Entry 5BSF (X-ray diffraction, 1.85 A resolution); this record covers chains G and H of the 10 polymer chains in the assembly.

[Chain G (and H)]
Molecule: Pyrroline-5-carboxylate reductase
Organism: Medicago truncatula
Notes: EC 1.5.1.2; chain H of this document is another copy of the same molecule, construct and numbering; everything in this record applies to it too
UniProt: G7KRM5 (G7KRM5_MEDTR); residue numbers follow UniProt; this construct covers 1-274
Chain sequence (277 residues; each row starts with the number of its first residue; numbers below 1 keep their minus sign (Ser-2 is residue -2)):
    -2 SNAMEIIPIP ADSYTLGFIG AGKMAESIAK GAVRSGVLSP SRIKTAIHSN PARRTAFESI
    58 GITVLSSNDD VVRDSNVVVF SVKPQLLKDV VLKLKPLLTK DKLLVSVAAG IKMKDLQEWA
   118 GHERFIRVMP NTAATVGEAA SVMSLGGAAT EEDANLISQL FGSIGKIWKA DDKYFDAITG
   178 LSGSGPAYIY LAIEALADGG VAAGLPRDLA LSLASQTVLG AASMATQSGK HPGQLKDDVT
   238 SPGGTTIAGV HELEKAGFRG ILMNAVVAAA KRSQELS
Unresolved in the structure: -2 to 6 (chain H: -2 to 2)
Differences from the reference sequence: expression tag (-2 to 0)
Residues lining bound ligands:
  - MPO (3[N-morpholino]propane sulfonic acid), molecule 1: Lys80, Pro81, Gln82, Ala106, Met126, Thr176, Gly180, Ser181
  - MPO, molecule 2: Ser238, Thr242, Thr243
  - NAD (nicotinamide-adenine-dinucleotide): Ile16, Gly17, Ala18, Gly19, Lys20, Met21, His45, Asn47, Arg50, Asn65, Ser78, Val79, Lys80, Pro81, Leu83, Val87, Val104, Ala105, Ala106, Met126, Pro127, Asn128, Thr129
What the authors report for this chain:
  - binding site for NAD: Gly17 to Ala22, Ala43, His45, Asn65, Val79, Lys80, Leu83, Val87, Ala106, Thr129
  - specificity-determining residues: His45 (by similarity / conservation)

[Interface between chain G and chain H]
Residue-residue contacts (199; chain G residue first):
  Thr129(G) - Met221(H)
  Thr129(G) - Val236(H)
  Ala130(G) - Gly217(H)
  Ala130(G) - Met221(H)  hydrophobic
  Thr132(G) - Met221(H)
  Val133(G) - Ser220(H)
  Val133(G) - Met221(H)  hydrophobic
  Val133(G) - Gln224(H)
  Glu135(G) - Gln213(H)  hydrogen bond
  Glu135(G) - Leu216(H)
  Glu135(G) - Gly217(H)
  Glu135(G) - Ser220(H)
  Ala136(G) - Gln213(H)
  Ala137(G) - Gln213(H)
  Ala137(G) - Thr214(H)
  Val139(G) - Leu210(H)  hydrophobic
  Lys163(G) - Gln213(H)
  Trp165(G) - Leu206(H)  hydrophobic
  Trp165(G) - Ser209(H)
  Trp165(G) - Leu210(H)  hydrophobic
  Trp165(G) - Gln213(H)
  Ala167(G) - Leu206(H)  hydrophobic
  Tyr171(G) - Gly201(H)
  Tyr171(G) - Leu202(H)
  Tyr171(G) - Pro203(H)
  Ala174(G) - Ala200(H)
  Ala174(G) - Leu202(H)  hydrophobic
  Ile175(G) - Leu202(H)  hydrophobic
  Ile175(G) - Leu210(H)  hydrophobic
  Thr176(G) - Thr242(H)
  Leu178(G) - Leu193(H)
  Leu178(G) - Leu202(H)  hydrophobic
  Leu178(G) - Ala207(H)
  Leu178(G) - Leu210(H)  hydrophobic
  Leu178(G) - Thr214(H)
  Ser179(G) - Leu210(H)
  Ser179(G) - Thr214(H)
  Ser181(G) - Thr242(H)  hydrogen bond
  Ser181(G) - Thr243(H)  hydrogen bond
  Gly182(G) - Thr214(H)
  Pro183(G) - Thr214(H)
  Pro183(G) - Ala218(H)  hydrophobic
  Ala184(G) - Val236(H)  hydrophobic
  Ala184(G) - Thr243(H)
  Ala184(G) - Val247(H)  hydrophobic
  Tyr185(G) - Leu193(H)  hydrophobic
  Tyr185(G) - Gly246(H)
  Tyr185(G) - Val247(H)
  Tyr185(G) - Leu250(H)  hydrophobic
  Tyr185(G) - Phe255(H)
  Ile186(G) - Val215(H)  hydrophobic
  Ile186(G) - Ala218(H)  hydrophobic
  Tyr187(G) - Ala218(H)
  Tyr187(G) - Met221(H)
  Tyr187(G) - Pro229(H)
  Tyr187(G) - Leu232(H)
  Tyr187(G) - Lys233(H)
  Leu188(G) - Lys233(H)
  Leu188(G) - Glu251(H)
  Leu188(G) - Arg256(H)
  Ala189(G) - Phe255(H)
  Ala189(G) - Leu259(H)  hydrophobic
  Ile190(G) - Ala222(H)  hydrophobic
  Glu191(G) - His228(H)
  Glu191(G) - Pro229(H)
  Glu191(G) - Arg256(H)  salt bridge
  Ala192(G) - Arg256(H)
  Ala192(G) - Leu259(H)  hydrophobic
  Ala192(G) - Met260(H)
  Leu193(G) - Leu178(H)
  Leu193(G) - Tyr185(H)  hydrophobic
  Leu193(G) - Leu259(H)  hydrophobic
  Leu193(G) - Val263(H)  hydrophobic
  Asp195(G) - Met260(H)
  Gly196(G) - Met260(H)
  Gly196(G) - Val263(H)
  Gly196(G) - Val264(H)
  Gly197(G) - Val263(H)
  Ala199(G) - Val264(H)  hydrophobic
  Ala200(G) - Ala174(H)
  Ala200(G) - Ala267(H)  hydrophobic
  Gly201(G) - Tyr171(H)
  Leu202(G) - Tyr171(H)
  Leu202(G) - Ala174(H)  hydrophobic
  Leu202(G) - Ile175(H)  hydrophobic
  Leu202(G) - Leu178(H)  hydrophobic
  Pro203(G) - Tyr171(H)
  Leu206(G) - Trp165(H)  hydrophobic
  Leu206(G) - Ala167(H)  hydrophobic
  Ala207(G) - Leu178(H)
  Leu208(G) - Pro229(H)  hydrophobic
  Ser209(G) - Trp165(H)
  Leu210(G) - Val139(H)  hydrophobic
  Leu210(G) - Trp165(H)  hydrophobic
  Leu210(G) - Ile175(H)  hydrophobic
  Leu210(G) - Leu178(H)  hydrophobic
  Leu210(G) - Ser179(H)
  Ser212(G) - Ala219(H)
  Ser212(G) - Ala222(H)
  Ser212(G) - Thr223(H)
  Gln213(G) - Glu135(H)  hydrogen bond
  Gln213(G) - Ala136(H)
  Gln213(G) - Ala137(H)
  Gln213(G) - Lys163(H)
  Gln213(G) - Trp165(H)
  Thr214(G) - Ala137(H)
  Thr214(G) - Leu178(H)
  Thr214(G) - Ser179(H)
  Thr214(G) - Gly182(H)
  Thr214(G) - Pro183(H)
  Val215(G) - Ile186(H)  hydrophobic
  Val215(G) - Val215(H)  hydrophobic
  Val215(G) - Ala219(H)  hydrophobic
  Leu216(G) - Leu216(H)  hydrophobic
  Leu216(G) - Ala219(H)
  Leu216(G) - Ser220(H)
  Gly217(G) - Ala130(H)
  Gly217(G) - Glu135(H)
  Ala218(G) - Pro183(H)  hydrophobic
  Ala218(G) - Ile186(H)  hydrophobic
  Ala218(G) - Tyr187(H)
  Ala219(G) - Ser212(H)
  Ala219(G) - Val215(H)  hydrophobic
  Ala219(G) - Leu216(H)
  Ser220(G) - Val133(H)
  Ser220(G) - Glu135(H)
  Ser220(G) - Leu216(H)
  Met221(G) - Thr129(H)
  Met221(G) - Thr132(H)
  Met221(G) - Val133(H)  hydrophobic
  Met221(G) - Tyr187(H)
  Ala222(G) - Ile190(H)  hydrophobic
  Ala222(G) - Ser212(H)
  Thr223(G) - Ser212(H)
  Thr223(G) - Leu216(H)
  Gln224(G) - Val133(H)
  His228(G) - Glu191(H)  salt bridge
  Pro229(G) - Tyr187(H)
  Pro229(G) - Glu191(H)
  Pro229(G) - Leu208(H)  hydrophobic
  Leu232(G) - Tyr187(H)
  Lys233(G) - Tyr187(H)
  Lys233(G) - Leu188(H)
  Val236(G) - Thr129(H)
  Val236(G) - Ala184(H)  hydrophobic
  Gly240(G) - Arg269(H)  hydrogen bond (backbone-side chain)
  Gly241(G) - Arg269(H)  hydrogen bond (backbone-side chain)
  Thr242(G) - Thr176(H)
  Thr242(G) - Ser181(H)  hydrogen bond
  Thr242(G) - Ala266(H)
  Thr242(G) - Arg269(H)
  Thr242(G) - Ser270(H)
  Thr243(G) - Ser181(H)  hydrogen bond
  Thr243(G) - Ala184(H)
  Ala245(G) - Arg269(H)
  Gly246(G) - Tyr185(H)
  Gly246(G) - Ala262(H)
  Val247(G) - Ala184(H)  hydrophobic
  Val247(G) - Tyr185(H)
  Glu249(G) - Asn261(H)
  Glu249(G) - Ala265(H)
  Leu250(G) - Tyr185(H)  hydrophobic
  Leu250(G) - Ile258(H)  hydrophobic
  Leu250(G) - Ala262(H)  hydrophobic
  Glu251(G) - Leu188(H)
  Ala253(G) - Ile258(H)  hydrophobic
  Phe255(G) - Tyr185(H)
  Phe255(G) - Ala189(H)
  Phe255(G) - Phe255(H)  hydrophobic
  Phe255(G) - Leu259(H)  hydrophobic
  Arg256(G) - Leu188(H)
  Arg256(G) - Glu191(H)  salt bridge
  Arg256(G) - Ala192(H)
  Ile258(G) - Leu250(H)  hydrophobic
  Ile258(G) - Ala253(H)  hydrophobic
  Ile258(G) - Ile258(H)  hydrophobic
  Leu259(G) - Ala189(H)  hydrophobic
  Leu259(G) - Ala192(H)  hydrophobic
  Leu259(G) - Leu193(H)  hydrophobic
  Leu259(G) - Phe255(H)  hydrophobic
  Met260(G) - Ala192(H)
  Met260(G) - Asp195(H)
  Met260(G) - Gly196(H)
  Asn261(G) - Glu249(H)
  Ala262(G) - Gly246(H)
  Ala262(G) - Leu250(H)  hydrophobic
  Val263(G) - Leu193(H)  hydrophobic
  Val263(G) - Gly196(H)
  Val263(G) - Gly197(H)
  Val264(G) - Gly196(H)
  Val264(G) - Ala199(H)  hydrophobic
  Ala265(G) - Glu249(H)
  Ala266(G) - Thr242(H)
  Ala267(G) - Ala200(H)  hydrophobic
  Arg269(G) - Gly240(H)  hydrogen bond (side chain-backbone)
  Arg269(G) - Gly241(H)  hydrogen bond (side chain-backbone)
  Arg269(G) - Thr242(H)
  Arg269(G) - Ala245(H)
  Ser270(G) - Thr242(H)
Other interface residues (no listed pair), chain G (91 interface residues in all): Asn128, Gly180, Ala211, Gly230, Leu273
Other interface residues (no listed pair), chain H (92 interface residues in all): Asn128, Gly180, Ala211, Gly230, Ile244, Leu273

[In short]
The interface between chain G and chain H involves 91 residues on one side and 92 on the other; the contacts
include 10 hydrogen bonds and 3 salt bridges. Among the polar pairs are Glu191(G)-Arg256(H),
His228(G)-Glu191(H) and Glu135(G)-Gln213(H). The paper reports a binding site for NAD at Gly17(G), Ala43(G)
and His45(G) among others; the specificity determinant His45(G).
Both chains are Pyrroline-5-carboxylate reductase (Medicago truncatula). Entry 5BSF (Crystal structure of
Medicago truncatula (delta)1-Pyrroline-5-Carboxylate Reductase (MtP5CR) in complex with NAD+) was determined
by X-ray diffraction (same publication as 5BSE, 5BSG and 5BSH).
